8IQ4 - chains B and G of the 5 polymer chains in the assembly; structure by electron microscopy, 2.70 A resolution.

[Chain B]
Name: Guanine nucleotide-binding protein G(I)/G(S)/G(T) subunit beta-1
From: Homo sapiens
UniProtKB: P62873 (GBB1_HUMAN); residue numbers follow UniProt; this construct covers 2-340
Sequence (358 residues; numbered -17 to 340; the number before each row is that of its first residue; numbers below 1 keep their minus sign (Met-17 is residue -17)):
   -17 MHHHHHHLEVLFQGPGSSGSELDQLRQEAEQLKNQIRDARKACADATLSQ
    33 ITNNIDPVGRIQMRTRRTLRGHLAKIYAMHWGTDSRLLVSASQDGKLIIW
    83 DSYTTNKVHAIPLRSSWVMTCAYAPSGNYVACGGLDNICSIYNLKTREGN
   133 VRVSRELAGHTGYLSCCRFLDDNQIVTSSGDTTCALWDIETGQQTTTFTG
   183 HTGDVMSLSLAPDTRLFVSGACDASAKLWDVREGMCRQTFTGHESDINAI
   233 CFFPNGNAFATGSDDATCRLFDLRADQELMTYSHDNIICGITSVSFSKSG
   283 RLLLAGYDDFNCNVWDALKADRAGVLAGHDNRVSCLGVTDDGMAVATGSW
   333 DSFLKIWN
Disordered / not traced: -17 to 6, 128-132
Differences from the reference sequence: initiating methionine (-17); expression tag (-16 to 1)
Swiss-Prot annotation at these positions:
  - modified residue: Ser2 (N-acetylserine), His266 (Phosphohistidine)
  - natural variant: Leu30 (L30F: In MRD42; uncertain significance), Arg52 (R52G: In MRD42), Gly64 (G64V: In MRD42), Asp76 (D76E: In MRD42; D76G: In MRD42), Gly77 (G77S: In MRD42), Lys78 (K78R: In MRD42), Ile80 (I80N: In MRD42; I80T: In MRD42), His91 (H91R: In MRD42; uncertain significance), Ala92 (A92T: In MRD42), Pro94 (P94S: In MRD42), Leu95 (L95P: In MRD42), Arg96 (R96L: In MRD42), 5 further natural variant entries in UniProt

[Chain G]
Name: Guanine nucleotide-binding protein G(I)/G(S)/G(O) subunit gamma-2
From: Homo sapiens
UniProtKB: P59768 (GBG2_HUMAN); numbering as in UniProt (aligned over 1-71)
Sequence (71 residues; each row starts with the number of its first residue):
     1 MASNNTASIAQARKLVEQLKMEANIDRIKVSKAAADLMAYCEAHAKEDPL
    51 LTPVPASENPFREKKFFCAIL
Disordered / not traced: 1-14, 51-71
Swiss-Prot annotation at these positions:
  - modified residue: Ala2 (N-acetylalanine), Cys68 (Cysteine methyl ester)
  - lipidation: Cys68 (S-geranylgeranyl cysteine)

[Interface between chain B and chain G]
Contacting residue pairs (49; chain B residue first):
  Leu7(B) - Val16(G)
  Ala11(B) - Leu19(G)
  Leu14(B) - Val16(G)
  Leu14(B) - Leu19(G)  hydrophobic
  Leu14(B) - Lys20(G)
  Ile18(B) - Leu19(G)
  Ile18(B) - Ala23(G)  hydrophobic
  Ile18(B) - Arg27(G)
  Ala21(B) - Arg27(G)
  Cys25(B) - Ile28(G)  hydrogen bond (side chain-backbone)
  Cys25(B) - Lys29(G)
  Cys25(B) - Val30(G)
  Ala26(B) - Val30(G)  hydrophobic
  Asp27(B) - Lys29(G)
  Asp27(B) - Val30(G)
  Asp27(B) - Ser31(G)  hydrogen bond
  Ala28(B) - Val30(G)
  Ala28(B) - Ser31(G)
  Leu30(B) - Ala34(G)  hydrophobic
  Ile33(B) - Met38(G)
  Thr34(B) - Met38(G)
  Ile37(B) - Met38(G)  hydrophobic
  Cys218(B) - Gln18(G)
  Gln220(B) - Ile25(G)
  Phe235(B) - Leu37(G)  hydrophobic
  Phe235(B) - Cys41(G)  hydrophobic
  Pro236(B) - Tyr40(G)
  Asn237(B) - Tyr40(G)
  Leu252(B) - Leu37(G)  hydrophobic
  Arg256(B) - Arg27(G)
  Arg256(B) - Ile28(G)  hydrogen bond (backbone-backbone)
  Arg256(B) - Asp36(G)  salt bridge
  Ala257(B) - Ile28(G)
  Leu261(B) - Leu37(G)  hydrophobic
  Ser279(B) - Asp48(G)  hydrogen bond
  Lys280(B) - Glu47(G)
  Lys280(B) - Asp48(G)
  Ser281(B) - Tyr40(G)
  Ser281(B) - Cys41(G)
  Ser281(B) - His44(G)
  Ser281(B) - Ala45(G)
  Ser281(B) - Asp48(G)  hydrogen bond
  Gly282(B) - Cys41(G)
  Asp323(B) - Pro49(G)
  Gly324(B) - Pro49(G)
  Gly324(B) - Leu50(G)
  Met325(B) - Pro49(G)  hydrophobic
  Val327(B) - Leu50(G)  hydrophobic
  Asn340(B) - Leu50(G)
Other interface residues (no listed pair), chain B (42 interface residues in all): Arg22, Arg219, Thr221, Ala240, Asp254, Asp258, Arg283, Leu284, Leu300, Val320, Ala326
Other interface residues (no listed pair), chain G (26 interface residues in all): Glu22, Asp26, Ala33

[Summary]
42 residues of chain B face 26 of chain G across their interface; the contacts include 5 hydrogen bonds and 1
salt bridge. Polar pairs include Arg256(B)-Asp36(G), Cys25(B)-Ile28(G) and Asp27(B)-Ser31(G).
Here chain B is Guanine nucleotide-binding protein G(I)/G(S)/G(T) subunit beta-1 and chain G is Guanine
nucleotide-binding protein G(I)/G(S)/G(O) subunit gamma-2, both from Homo sapiens. Entry 8IQ4 (Cryo-EM
structure of Carboprost-bound prostaglandin-F2-alpha receptor-miniGq-Nb35 complex) was determined by electron
microscopy together with 8IQ6 from the same study.
